Entry 8T2F (electron microscopy, 3.80 A resolution); this record covers chains A and L of the 8 polymer chains in the assembly.

Chain A:
Molecule: Surface protein gp120
From: Human immunodeficiency virus 1
Chain sequence (516 residues; each row starts with the number of its first residue; note: 3 numbers in that range are skipped by the numbering (no residue carries them; nothing is unmodelled there); numbers below 1 keep their minus sign (Met-4 is residue -4)):
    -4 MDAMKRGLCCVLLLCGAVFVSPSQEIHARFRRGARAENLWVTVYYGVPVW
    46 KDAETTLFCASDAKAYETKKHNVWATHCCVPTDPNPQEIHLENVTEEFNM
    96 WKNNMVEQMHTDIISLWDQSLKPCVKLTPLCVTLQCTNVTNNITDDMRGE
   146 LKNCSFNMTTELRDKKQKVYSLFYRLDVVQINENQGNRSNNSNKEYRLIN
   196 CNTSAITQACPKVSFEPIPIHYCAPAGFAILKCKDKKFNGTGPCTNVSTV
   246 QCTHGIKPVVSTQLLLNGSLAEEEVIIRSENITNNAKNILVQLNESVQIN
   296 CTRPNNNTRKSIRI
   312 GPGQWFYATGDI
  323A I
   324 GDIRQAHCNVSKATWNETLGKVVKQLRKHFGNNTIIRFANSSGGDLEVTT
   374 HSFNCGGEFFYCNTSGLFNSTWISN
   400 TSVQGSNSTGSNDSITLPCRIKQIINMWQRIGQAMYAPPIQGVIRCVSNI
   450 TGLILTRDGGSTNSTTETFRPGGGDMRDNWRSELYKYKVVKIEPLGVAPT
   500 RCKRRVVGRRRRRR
Unresolved in the structure: -4 to 33, 58-66, 78-81, 177-188, 400-411, 458-462, 504-513
Cystine bridges: Cys54-Cys73, Cys119-Cys205, Cys126-Cys196, Cys131-Cys149, Cys218-Cys247, Cys228-Cys239, Cys296-Cys331, Cys378-Cys445, Cys385-Cys418
Covalently attached groups: N-acetylglucosamine (NAG) linked to Asn88, Asn148, Asn152, Asn197, Asn234, Asn241, Asn262, Asn276, Asn295, Asn332, Asn339, Asn355, Asn363, Asn386, Asn392, Asn448
From the paper describing this entry:
  - mutagenesis - T465N: decreased binding to control group

Chain L:
Molecule: N289 Light Chain
From: Macaca mulatta
Chain sequence (105 residues; numbered 2 to 106; the number before each row is that of its first residue; X marks 105 residues of unknown identity (built as UNK)):
     2 XXXXXXXXXXXXXXXXXXXXXXXXXXXXXXXXXXXXXXXXXXXXXXXXXX
    52 XXXXXXXXXXXXXXXXXXXXXXXXXXXXXXXXXXXXXXXXXXXXXXXXXX
   102 XXXXX

Chain A / chain L interface:
Chain A residues in contact with chain L, 7 residues: Lys347, Arg350, Lys351, Asn355, Asn356, Ser397, Asn398

Overview:
No residue of chain A is in contact with chain L. Covalently linked N-acetylglucosamine: at Asn88(A),
Asn148(A), Asn152(A), Asn197(A), Asn234(A) and Asn241(A) and 10 more. The paper reports that T465N of chain A
reduces binding to control group.
Here chain A is Surface protein gp120 (Human immunodeficiency virus 1) and chain L is N289 Light Chain (Macaca
mulatta). Entry 8T2F (BG505 Boost2 SOSIP.664 in complex with NHP polyclonal antibody N289) was determined by
electron microscopy (same publication as 8T2E, 8SWV, 8SWW and 8SWX).
